PDB entry 1I97 | X-ray diffraction, 4.50 A resolution (low resolution: residue-level contacts below are approximate; hydrogen-bond / salt-bridge calls are withheld) | chains A and L of the 21 polymer chains in the assembly

[Chain A]
Molecule: 16S RRNA
Source organism: Thermus thermophilus
Sequence (1514 nucleotides; numbered 2 to 1515; the number before each row is that of its first residue):
     2 UGUUGGAGAGUUUGAUCCUGGCUCAGGGUGAACGCUGGCGGCGUGCCUAA
    52 GACAUGCAAGUCGUGCGGGCCGCGGGGUUUUACUCCGUGGUCAGCGGCGG
   102 ACGGGUGAGUAACGCGUGGGUGACCUACCCGGAAGAGGGGGACAACCCGG
   152 GGAAACUCGGGCUAAUCCCCCAUGUGGACCCGCCCCUUGGGGUGUGUCCA
   202 AAGGGCUUUGCCCGCUUCCGGAUGGGCCCGCGUCCCAUCAGCUAGUUGGU
   252 GGGGUAAUGGCCCACCAAGGCGACGACGGGUAGCCGGUCUGAGAGGAUGG
   302 CCGGCCACAGGGGCACUGAGACACGGGCCCCACUCCUACGGGAGGCAGCA
   352 GUUAGGAAUCUUCCGCAAUGGGCGCAAGCCUGACGGAGCGACGCCGCUUG
   402 GAGGAAGAAGCCCUUCGGGGUGUAAACUCCUGAACCCGGGACGAAACCCC
   452 CGACGAGGGGACUGACGGUACCGGGGUAAUAGCGCCGGCCAACUCCGUGC
   502 CAGCAGCCGCGGUAAUACGGAGGGCGCGAGCGUUACCCGGAUUCACUGGG
   552 CGUAAAGGGCGUGUAGGCGGCCUGGGGCGUCCCAUGUGAAAGACCACGGC
   602 UCAACCGUGGGGGAGCGUGGGAUACGCUCAGGCUAGACGGUGGGAGAGGG
   652 UGGUGGAAUUCCCGGAGUAGCGGUGAAAUGCGCAGAUACCGGGAGGAACG
   702 CCGAUGGCGAAGGCAGCCACCUGGUCCACCCGUGACGCUGAGGCGCGAAA
   752 GCGUGGGGAGCAAACCGGAUUAGAUACCCGGGUAGUCCACGCCCUAAACG
   802 AUGCGCGCUAGGUCUCUGGGUCUCCUGGGGGCCGAAGCUAACGCGUUAAG
   852 CGCGCCGCCUGGGGAGUACGGCCGCAAGGCUGAAACUCAAAGGAAUUGAC
   902 GGGGGCCCGCACAAGCGGUGGAGCAUGUGGUUUAAUUCGAAGCAACGCGA
   952 AGAACCUUACCAGGCCUUGACAUGCUAGGGAACCCGGGUGAAAGCCUGGG
  1002 GUGCCCCGCGAGGGGAGCCCUAGCACAGGUGCUGCAUGGCCGUCGUCAGC
  1052 UCGUGCCGUGAGGUGUUGGGUUAAGUCCCGCAACGAGCGCAACCCCCGCC
  1102 GUUAGUUGCCAGCGGUUCGGCCGGGCACUCUAACGGGACUGCCCGCGAAA
  1152 GCGGGAGGAAGGAGGGGACGACGUCUGGUCAGCAUGGCCCUUACGGCCUG
  1202 GGCGACACACGUGCUACAAUGCCCACUACAAAGCGAUGCCACCCGGCAAC
  1252 GGGGAGCUAAUCGCAAAAAGGUGGGCCCAGUUCGGAUUGGGGUCUGCAAC
  1302 CCGACCCCAUGAAGCCGGAAUCGCUAGUAAUCGCGGAUCAGCCAUGCCGC
  1352 GGUGAAUACGUUCCCGGGCCUUGUACACACCGCCCGUCACGCCAUGGGAG
  1402 CGGGCUCUACCCGAAGUCGCCGGGAGCCUACGGGCAGGCGCCGAGGGUAG
  1452 GGCCCGUGACUGGGGCGAAGUCGUAACAAGGUAGCUGUACCGGAAGGUGC
  1502 GGCUGGAUCACCUC
Bound ions: Mg2+ site 1 near G21 (its only coordinating residue here); Mg2+ site 2 near G78 (its only coordinating residue here); Mg2+ site 3 near G104 (its only coordinating residue here); Mg2+ site 4 near A166 (its only coordinating residue here); Mg2+ site 5 near G183 (its only coordinating residue here); Mg2+ site 6 near G190 (its only coordinating residue here); Mg2+ site 7: G294, G541; Mg2+ site 8 near C526 (its only coordinating residue here); Mg2+ site 9 near U543 (its only coordinating residue here); Mg2+ site 10: A555, A556, A557; Mg2+ site 11 near G571 (its only coordinating residue here); Mg2+ site 12: G578, C579, G580; 10 more Mg2+ sites not listed
Small-molecule neighbours:
  - tetracycline (TAC), molecule 1: A238, U239, C240, A241, G242, G871, G872, C873, U882
  - tetracycline (TAC), molecule 2: G910, C911, G1166, G1167, U1326, A1327, A1359
  - tetracycline (TAC), molecule 3: G918, G919, U920, U1213, G1214, U1322, C1323, G1324, A1330, A1331, U1332
  - tetracycline (TAC), molecule 4: G943, G1035, C1036, C1176, U1177, G1178, G1179
  - tetracycline (TAC), molecule 5: U1141, G1142, C1143, C1144, C1145, G1146, C1147, A1151, G1152, C1153, G1154, G1155, G1156, G1163
  - octadecatungstenyl diphosphate (WO2): C511, U1177, C1379
What the authors report for this chain:
  - binding site for tetracycline: G943

[Chain L]
Name: 30S ribosomal protein S12
Source organism: Thermus thermophilus
UniProt: P17293 (RS12_THETH); residue numbers follow UniProt; this construct covers 5-135
Chain sequence (131 residues; row label = number of the first residue in the row):
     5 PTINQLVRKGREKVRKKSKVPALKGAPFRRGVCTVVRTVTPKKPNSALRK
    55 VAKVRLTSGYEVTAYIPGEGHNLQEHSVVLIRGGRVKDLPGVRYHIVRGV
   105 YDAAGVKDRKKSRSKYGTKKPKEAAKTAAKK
Swiss-Prot annotation at these positions:
  - natural variant: Arg86 (R86C: In strain: Isolate HG14; R86H: In strain: Isolate HG31)

[Interface between chain A and chain L]
Contacting residue pairs - 21 pairs, chain A then chain L:
  G35(A) - Ser118(L)
  C36(A) - Lys123(L)
  U37(A) - Lys123(L)
  A482(A) - Ala133(L)
  G485(A) - Arg117(L)
  C501(A) - Asn49(L)
  C501(A) - Ser50(L)
  A503(A) - Ala51(L)
  G504(A) - Glu73(L)
  G504(A) - Gly74(L)
  C505(A) - Gly72(L)
  G512(A) - Asn49(L)
  G521(A) - Arg113(L)
  U535(A) - Pro31(L)
  U535(A) - Gly87(L)
  A536(A) - Gly29(L)
  A536(A) - Gly87(L)
  C537(A) - Ser22(L)
  C545(A) - Arg15(L)
  C545(A) - Glu16(L)
  U888(A) - Gly95(L)
Also at the interface, not in a pair above, chain A (25 interface residues in all): A358, C484, C502, A506, G551, C857, C859, G1468, A1469
Also at the interface, not in a pair above, chain L (34 interface residues in all): Pro5, Gln9, Phe32, Arg34, Lys46, Lys47, Leu52, Pro71, Arg86, Gly88, Asp92, Lys114, Ser116, Gly121, Lys124, Ala132

[In short]
25 residues of chain A face 34 of chain L across their interface. Chain A binds octadecatungstenyl diphosphate
and 5 copies of tetracycline. The Mg2+ site 7 is built by G294(A) and G541(A). A555(A), A556(A) and A557(A)
form the Mg2+ site 10. The paper reports a binding site for tetracycline at G943(A).
Here chain A is 16S RRNA and chain L is 30S ribosomal protein S12, both from Thermus thermophilus. Entry 1I97
(Crystal structure of the 30S ribosomal subunit from thermus thermophilus in complex with tetracycline) was
determined by X-ray diffraction together with 1I94, 1I95 and 1I96 from the same study.
